PDB entry 7VAW | electron microscopy, 2.70 A resolution | chains B and H of the 12 polymer chains in the assembly

Chain B:
Protein: V-type ATP synthase alpha chain
Organism: Thermus thermophilus HB8
Notes: EC 7.1.2.2
UniProtKB: Q56403 (VATA_THET8); residues 1-578 here = UniProt positions 1-578
Chain sequence (578 residues; row label = number of the first residue in the row):
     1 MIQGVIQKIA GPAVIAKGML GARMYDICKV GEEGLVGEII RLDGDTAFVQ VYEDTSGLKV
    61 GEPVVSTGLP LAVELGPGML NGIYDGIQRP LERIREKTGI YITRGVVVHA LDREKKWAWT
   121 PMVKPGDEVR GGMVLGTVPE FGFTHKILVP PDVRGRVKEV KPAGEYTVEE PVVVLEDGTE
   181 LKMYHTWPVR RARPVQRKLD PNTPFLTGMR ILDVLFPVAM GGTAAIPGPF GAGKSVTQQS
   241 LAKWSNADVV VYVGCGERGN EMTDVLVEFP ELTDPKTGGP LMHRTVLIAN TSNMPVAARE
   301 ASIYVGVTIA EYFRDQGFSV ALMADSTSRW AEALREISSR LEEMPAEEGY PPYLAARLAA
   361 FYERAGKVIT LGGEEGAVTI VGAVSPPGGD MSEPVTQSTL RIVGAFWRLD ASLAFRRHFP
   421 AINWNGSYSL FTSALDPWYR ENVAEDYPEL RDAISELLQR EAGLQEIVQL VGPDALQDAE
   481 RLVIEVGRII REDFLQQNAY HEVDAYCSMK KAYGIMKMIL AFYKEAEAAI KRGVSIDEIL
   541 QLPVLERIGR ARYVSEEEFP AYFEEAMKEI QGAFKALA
Sequence notes: conflict A232 (Ser in Q56403), S235 (Thr in Q56403)
Small-molecule neighbours: ATP-gamma-S (AGS; phosphothiophosphoric acid-adenylate ester): P229, F230, G231, A232, G233, K234, S235, V236, E261, F419, P420, Q497, N498, A499, Y500

Chain H:
Protein: V-type ATP synthase subunit F
Organism: Thermus thermophilus HB8
UniProtKB: P74903 (VATF_THET8); residue numbers follow UniProt; this construct covers 1-104
Chain sequence (104 residues; numbered 1 to 104; the number before each row is that of its first residue):
     1 MAVIADPETA QGFRLAGLEG YGASSAEEAQ SLLETLVERG GYALVAVDEA LLPDPERAVE
    61 RLMRGRDLPV LLPIAGLKEA FQGHDVEGYM RELVRKTIGF DIKL

Chain B / chain H interface:
Pairs across the interface (9):
  V471(B) with I102(H), hydrophobic
  D474(B) with L104(H)
  A475(B) with I102(H); K103(H), hydrogen bond (backbone-backbone); L104(H)
  L476(B) with I102(H), hydrophobic; L104(H)
  Q477(B) with D101(H), hydrogen bond (side chain-backbone); K103(H)
Also at the interface, not in a pair above, chain B (6 interface residues in all): I467
Also at the interface, not in a pair above, chain H (5 interface residues in all): F100

In short:
The interface between chain B and chain H involves 6 residues on one side and 5 on the other, with 2 hydrogen
bonds. Polar contacts include Q477(B)-D101(H) and A475(B)-K103(H). Ligands of chain B: ATP-gamma-S.
Here chain B is V-type ATP synthase alpha chain and chain H is V-type ATP synthase subunit F, both from
Thermus thermophilus HB8. Entry 7VAW (V1EG domain of V/A-ATPase from Thermus thermophilus at saturated
ATP-gamma-S condition, state1-1) was determined by electron microscopy (same publication as 7VAI, 7VAJ, 7VAK,
7VAL, 7VAM, 7VAN and 11 further entries).
